2WSF - chains A and B of the 18 polymer chains in the assembly; structure by X-ray diffraction, 3.48 A resolution.

[Chain A]
Name: Photosystem I P700 chlorophyll A apoprotein A1
Organism: Pisum sativum
Reference sequence: P05310 (PSAA_PEA); residues 1-758 here = UniProt positions 1-758
Sequence (758 residues; each row starts with the number of its first residue):
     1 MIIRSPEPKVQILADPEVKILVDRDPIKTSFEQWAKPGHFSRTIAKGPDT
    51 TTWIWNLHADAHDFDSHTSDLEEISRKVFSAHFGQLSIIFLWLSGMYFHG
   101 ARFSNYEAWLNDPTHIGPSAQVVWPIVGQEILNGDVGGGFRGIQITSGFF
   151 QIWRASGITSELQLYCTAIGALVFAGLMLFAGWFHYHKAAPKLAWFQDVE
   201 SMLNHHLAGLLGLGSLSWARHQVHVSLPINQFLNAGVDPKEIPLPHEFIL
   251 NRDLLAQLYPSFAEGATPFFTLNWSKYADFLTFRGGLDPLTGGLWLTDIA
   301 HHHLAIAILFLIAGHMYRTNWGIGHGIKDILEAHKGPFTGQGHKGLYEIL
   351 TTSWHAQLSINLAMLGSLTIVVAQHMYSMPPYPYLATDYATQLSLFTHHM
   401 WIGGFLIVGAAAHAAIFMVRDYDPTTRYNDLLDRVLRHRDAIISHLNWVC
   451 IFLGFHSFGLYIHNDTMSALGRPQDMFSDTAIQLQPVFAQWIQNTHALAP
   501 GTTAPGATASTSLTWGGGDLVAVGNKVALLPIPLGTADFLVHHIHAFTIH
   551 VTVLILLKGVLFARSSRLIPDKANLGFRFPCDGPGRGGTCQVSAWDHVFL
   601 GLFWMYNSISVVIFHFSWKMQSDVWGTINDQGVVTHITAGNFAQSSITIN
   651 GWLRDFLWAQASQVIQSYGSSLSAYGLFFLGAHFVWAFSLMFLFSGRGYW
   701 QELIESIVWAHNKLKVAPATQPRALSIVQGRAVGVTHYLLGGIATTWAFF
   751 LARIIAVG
Disordered / not traced: 1-20, 319-326
Bound ions: chlorophyll a Mg site 1 near Gln121 (its only coordinating residue here); chlorophyll a Mg site 2 near Tyr317 (its only coordinating residue here); chlorophyll a Mg site 3 near Thr503 (its only coordinating residue here); 4Fe-4S cluster Fe: Cys581, Cys590 (shared with Cys559(B), Cys568(B) of chain B)
Residues lining bound ligands:
  - beta-carotene (BCR), molecule 1: Tyr97, Thr167, Gly170, Ala171, Leu213, Leu216, Ser217
  - beta-carotene (BCR), molecule 2: Leu346, Leu350, Ala356, Ser359, Ile360, Ala414, Leu432
  - beta-carotene (BCR), molecule 3: Phe678, Gly681, Ala682, Phe684, Leu740, Ile743, Ala744, Trp747
  - chlorophyll a (CLA), molecule 1: Glu32, Trp34, His67, Lys77, Ser80, Ala81, Ile88, Leu179, Gly182, Trp183, Tyr186, His187
  - chlorophyll a (CLA), molecule 2: Thr51, Ile54, Trp55, Ile704, Ile707, Val708, His711, Val716, Ala717, Pro722, Arg723
  - chlorophyll a (CLA), molecule 3: Ile54, Leu57, His58
  - chlorophyll a (CLA), molecule 4: Trp55, Phe684, Val685, Phe688, Met691, Phe692, Leu725, Gln729, Ala732, Val733, Thr736, His737, Leu740
  - chlorophyll a (CLA), molecule 5: Leu57, His58, Ala61, His62, Lys77, Ala81, Gly84, Gln85, His187
  - chlorophyll a (CLA), molecule 6: His58, Ala59, Asp60, Ala61, His62, Asp63, His355, Leu358, Leu362, Phe405, Leu406, Val408, Gly409, Ala412, His413, Ile416, Phe577, Arg578, Trp595, Leu602, Thr736, Leu740
  - chlorophyll a (CLA), molecule 7: His62, Phe64, Lys77, Val78, Ala81, His82, Gln85, Leu86, Ile89, Phe90, Leu93, Trp354, His355, Gln357, Leu358, Asn361, Leu362, Leu365
  - chlorophyll a (CLA), molecule 8: His62, Gln85, Ile88, Ile89, Trp92, Leu365, Phe405, Leu406
  - chlorophyll a (CLA), molecule 9: Phe79, Phe83, Leu177, Phe180, Ala181, Phe184, Lys188, Trp195
  - chlorophyll a (CLA), molecule 10: Phe79, His82, Phe83, Leu86, Phe90, Met178, Trp195, Ser201, Met202, His205, His206, Gly209, Leu210
  - chlorophyll a (CLA), molecule 11: Leu91, Trp92, Leu93, Ser94, Gly95, Met96, Phe98, His99, Phe103, Gln121, Val122, Val123, Trp124
  - chlorophyll a (CLA), molecule 12: Trp92, Gly95, Met96, His99, Ala120, Gln121, Leu132, Ile143, Gln144, Ile145, Thr146, Ser147, Leu672, Ala674, Tyr675, Phe678
  - chlorophyll a (CLA), molecule 13: Trp92, Met96, Thr146, Ser147, Ser394, Leu395, Thr397, His398, Trp401, Phe405, Phe678, Ile743, Trp747
  - chlorophyll a (CLA), molecule 14: Leu93, Ser147, Gly148, Phe149, Ile152, Leu365, Leu368, Thr369, Val372, Met376, Tyr382, Leu385, Leu395, His398, His399, Ile402
  - chlorophyll a (CLA), molecule 15: Gln121, Val122, Val123, Trp124, Ile126, Val127, Gly128, Gln129, Leu132, Ala674, Leu677, Phe678
  - chlorophyll a (CLA), molecule 16: Trp195, Ser201, His205
  - chlorophyll a (CLA), molecule 17: Met202, Leu203, His206, Leu350, Gln357, Ile360, Asn361, Met364, Leu365
  - chlorophyll a (CLA), molecule 18: Leu203, Leu207, Leu309, Phe310, Ala313, Met316, Ile330, Leu331, Ile360, Met364
  - chlorophyll a (CLA), molecule 19: Leu210, Leu211, Gly214, Ser215, Trp218, Gln222, Ile299, His302, His303, Ile306, Phe310, Leu368, Val372, Pro381, Tyr382
  - chlorophyll a (CLA), molecule 20: Leu216, Ala219, Arg220, His224, Ile249, Leu250, Arg252, Leu304
  - chlorophyll a (CLA), molecule 21: Ser217, Trp218, Arg220, His221
  - chlorophyll a (CLA), molecule 22: Ala278, Asp279, Leu281, Phe283, His301, Leu304, Ala305, Ile308
  - chlorophyll a (CLA), molecule 23: Phe283, Leu294, His301, His302, Ala305, Ile306, His375, Met379, Thr511
  - chlorophyll a (CLA), molecule 24: Leu309, Met364, Leu368, Val371, Gln374, His375, Ser378, Met379, Thr511, Ser512, Thr514, Trp515
  - chlorophyll a (CLA), molecule 25: His315, Met316, Tyr317, Asp329
  - chlorophyll a (CLA), molecule 26: Asp329, Ile330, Ala333, His334
  - chlorophyll a (CLA), molecule 27: Ile330, Leu331, His334, Thr339, His343, Leu346, Leu431, Leu432, Val435
  - chlorophyll a (CLA), molecule 28: Phe338, Thr339, Leu431, Arg434, His438, Ile442, His445
  - chlorophyll a (CLA), molecule 29: Ser367, Ile370, Val371, Gln374, Met400, Gly403, Ile407, Ile549, Thr552, Val553, Met605, Ser608, Ile609
  - chlorophyll a (CLA), molecule 30: Gln374, Tyr377, Phe396, Trp491, Ile492, Gln493, Trp515, Ile532, Leu534, His542, His545, Ile549, Val612, His615, Phe616, Lys619
  - chlorophyll a (CLA), molecule 31: Ile442, Leu446, Trp448, Val449, Ile549, His550, Leu557
  - chlorophyll a (CLA), molecule 32: Ser444, Asn447, Trp448, Ile451
  - chlorophyll a (CLA), molecule 33: Asn447, Cys450, Ile451, Leu453, Gly454, Phe455, Phe458, Gly459, Ile462, Phe547, Val551, Leu554, Ile555, Leu600, Trp604
  - chlorophyll a (CLA), molecule 34: Trp448, Ile451, Phe452, Phe455, His456
  - chlorophyll a (CLA), molecule 35: Trp448, Phe452, Leu453, Trp491, Leu534, Asp538, Phe539, His542, His543, Ala546, His550
  - chlorophyll a (CLA), molecule 36: Phe455, His456, Ser457, Gly459, Leu460, Ile462, His463, Thr466, Met467, Asp475
  - chlorophyll a (CLA), molecule 37: Phe458, Ile462, Phe547, Phe603, Trp604, Tyr606, Asn607, Ile649, Trp686, Tyr738
  - chlorophyll a (CLA), molecule 38: Tyr461, Ile544, Phe547, Thr548, Tyr606, Asn607, Ser610, Val611, Phe614, Ile649, Trp652, Leu657, Gln660, Ala661, Ile665, Phe679, His683, Trp686, Tyr738, Gly742, Ile743, Thr745, Thr746, Phe749
  - chlorophyll a (CLA), molecule 39: Thr466, Ala469, Leu470
  - chlorophyll a (CLA), molecule 40: Ile492, Thr495, His496, Ala499, Pro500, Thr502, Ala504, Thr511, Trp515
  - chlorophyll a (CLA), molecule 41: Leu653, Leu657, Trp658
  - chlorophyll a (CLA), molecule 42: Leu677, Leu680, Gly681, His683, Phe684, Trp686, Ala687
  - chlorophyll a (CLA), molecule 43: Phe684, Ala687, Phe688, Leu690, Met691, Phe694, Tyr699, Trp700, Leu703
  - chlorophyll a (CLA), molecule 44: Ile707, Ala710, His711, Leu714
  - chlorophyll a (CLA), molecule 45: Trp709, Ala710, Lys713, Leu714
  - dodecyl-alpha-D-maltoside (LMU), molecule 1: Leu21, His67, Thr68, Glu73, Tyr186
  - dodecyl-alpha-D-maltoside (LMU), molecule 2: Leu520, Ile628, Gln631, Gly632, Val634
  - phylloquinone (PQN): Trp55, Met691, Phe692, Ser695, Gly696, Arg697, Trp700, Ala724, Leu725, Ile727, Gly730
  - 4Fe-4S cluster (SF4): Cys581, Gly583, Pro584, Thr589, Cys590, Ile727
Curated features (UniProtKB/Swiss-Prot):
  - binding site ([4Fe-4S] cluster): Cys581, Cys590
  - binding site (chlorophyll a'): His683
  - binding site (chlorophyll a): Met691, Tyr699
  - binding site (phylloquinone): Trp700

[Chain B]
Name: Photosystem I P700 chlorophyll A apoprotein A2
Organism: Pisum sativum
Reference sequence: P05311 (PSAB_PEA); residue numbers follow UniProt; this construct covers 1-734
Sequence (734 residues; row label = number of the first residue in the row):
     1 MALRIPRFSQGIAQDPTTRRIWFGIATAHDFESHDDITEGRLYQNIFASH
    51 FGQLAIIFLWTSGNLFHVAWQGNFEAWVQDPFHVRPIAHAIWDPHFGQPA
   101 VEAFTRGGALGPVNNAYSGVYQWWYTIGLRTNEDLYTGAIFLLFLSFISL
   151 LAGWLHLQPKWKPSVSWFKNAESRLNHHLSGLFGVSSLAWAGHLVHVAIP
   201 GSRGEYVRWNNFLDVLPYPQGLGPLLTGQWNLYAQNPSSSNHLFGTTQGA
   251 GTAILTILGGFHPQTQSLWLTDVAHHHLAIAFLFLIGGLMYRTNFGIGHS
   301 IKYILEAHIPPGGRLGRGHKGLYDTINNSIHFQLGLALASLGVITSLVAQ
   351 HMYSLPAYAFIAQDFTTQAALYTHHQYIAGFIMTGAFAHGPIFFIRDYNP
   401 EQNADNVLARMLEHKEAIISHLSWASLFLGFHTLGLYVHNDVMLAFGTPE
   451 KQILIEPIFAQWIQSAHGKTTYGFDIPLSSTNGPALNAGRNIWLPGWLNA
   501 INENSNSLFLTIGPGDFLVHHAIALGLHTTTLILVKGALDARGSKLMPDK
   551 KDFGYSFPCDGPGRGGTCDISAWDDFYLAVFWMLNTIGWVTFYWHWKHIT
   601 LWRGNVSQFNESSTYLMGWLRDYLWLNSSQLINGITPLVCNSLSVWAWMF
   651 LFGHLVWATGFMFLISWRGYWQELIETLAWAHERTPLANLIRWRDKPVAL
   701 SIVQARLVGLVHFSVGYIFTYAAFLIASTSGKFG
Disordered / not traced: 1
Bound ions: chlorophyll a Mg near Asp93 (its only coordinating residue here); 4Fe-4S cluster Fe: Cys559, Cys568 (shared with Cys581(A), Cys590(A) of chain A)
Residues lining bound ligands:
  - beta-carotene (BCR), molecule 1: Ile21, Ile25, Ile691
  - beta-carotene (BCR), molecule 2: Ile57, Phe58, Trp60, Gly181, Leu182, Val185
  - beta-carotene (BCR), molecule 3: Leu65, Trp123, Phe141, Leu142, Trp190, Phe212
  - beta-carotene (BCR), molecule 4: Leu188, Ala281, Phe282, Leu285, Leu289
  - beta-carotene (BCR), molecule 5: Phe332, Gly335, Leu336, Val343, Met383, Ala386, Phe387, Gly390, Phe393, Phe394, Ala538
  - beta-carotene (BCR), molecule 6: Val645, Trp648, Met649, Phe652, Trp671, Phe719
  - chlorophyll a (CLA), molecule 1: Phe8, Gly24, Ile25, Ala28, His29, Phe31, His34, Ser49, Gly52, Gln53
  - chlorophyll a (CLA), molecule 2: Thr18, Ile21, Trp22, Ile675, Ala679, His682, Arg692, Trp693, Arg694, Asp695, Pro697, Val698, Leu700
  - chlorophyll a (CLA), molecule 3: Trp22, Phe652, Leu655, Val656, Thr659, Met662, Phe663, Leu700, Val708, Val711, His712, Val715
  - chlorophyll a (CLA), molecule 4: Ile25, Ala26, His29, Asp30, Glu32, Leu334, Leu338, Phe381, Ile382, Thr384, Gly385, His389, Ile392, Arg396, Tyr555, Trp573, Phe576, Leu707, Val711
  - chlorophyll a (CLA), molecule 5: His29, Phe31, Leu42, Ile46, Ser49, His50, Gln53, Leu54, Arg174, His178, Ile330, Gln333, Leu334, Ala337, Leu338, Leu341
  - chlorophyll a (CLA), molecule 6: His29, Ile56, Ile57, Trp60, Ile378, Phe381, Ile382
  - chlorophyll a (CLA), molecule 7: Phe47, Phe51, Ile148, Leu151, Ala152, Leu155, His156, Trp161, Lys162, Ser164, Trp167
  - chlorophyll a (CLA), molecule 8: Phe47, His50, Phe51, Leu54, Trp123, Trp167, Phe168, Arg174, His177, His178, Gly181, Leu182, Phe183, Ile344, Tyr358
  - chlorophyll a (CLA), molecule 9: Ile57, Phe58, Trp60, Thr61, Ser118, Gly119, Val120, Trp123, Val185, Ser186, Ala189, Leu341, Ile344, Thr345, Val348, Met352, Tyr358, Leu371, His374, His375, Ile378
  - chlorophyll a (CLA), molecule 10: Leu59, Ser62, Gly63, Phe66, His67, His89, Ala90, Trp92, Leu143
  - chlorophyll a (CLA), molecule 11: Trp60, Asn64, Val68, Ala88, His89, Asn114, Asn115, Ala116, Tyr117, Ser118, Val645, Trp646, Met649, Phe719
  - chlorophyll a (CLA), molecule 12: Trp60, Asn64, Tyr117, Ser118, Ala370, Leu371, Thr373, His374, Tyr377, Ile378, Phe381, Trp646, Ile718, Phe719, Ala722, Leu725, Ile726
  - chlorophyll a (CLA), molecule 13: Ile91, Asp93, His95, Phe96, Val645, Trp648
  - chlorophyll a (CLA), molecule 14: Trp123, Phe183, Ser186, Ser187, Trp190, Leu194, Leu268, Val273, His276, His277, Ile280, Ala357, Tyr358
  - chlorophyll a (CLA), molecule 15: Leu129, Thr137, Phe141, Leu145, Ala189, Trp190, His193, His196, Val197, Val207, Phe212
  - chlorophyll a (CLA), molecule 16: Trp167, Asn170, Ser173, His177, Thr293, Asn294, Phe295
  - chlorophyll a (CLA), molecule 17: Ala171, Arg174, Leu175, His178, Leu179, Phe183, Ile301, Leu305, Tyr323, Ile326, Asn327, Leu336, Ala337, Ser340, Ile344
  - chlorophyll a (CLA), molecule 18: Leu175, Leu179, Leu283, Phe284, Met290, Tyr291, Ile301, Ile304, Leu305
  - chlorophyll a (CLA), molecule 19: Asn176, His177, Ser180, Gly181, Val185, Leu285, Leu289, Tyr291, Arg292, Thr293, Phe295, Ile297
  - chlorophyll a (CLA), molecule 20: Leu188, Ala189, Ala191, Gly192, Val195, His196, Phe212, Val215, Leu216, Pro217, Gly221, Leu222, Ile254, Leu278
  - chlorophyll a (CLA), molecule 21: Leu225, Trp230, Asn231, Tyr233, Leu255, His275, Leu278, Ala279, Phe282, Leu283, Trp493
  - chlorophyll a (CLA), molecule 22: Thr256, Ile257, Leu268, Asp272, Val273, His275, His276, Ala279, Ile280, Leu283, His351, Leu355
  - chlorophyll a (CLA), molecule 23: Ile286, Gly287, Leu289, Met290, Ile297, Gly298, His299, Ile304
  - chlorophyll a (CLA), molecule 24: Met290, His299, Tyr303, Ile304, His308, Pro310
  - chlorophyll a (CLA), molecule 25: Ile304, Leu305, His308, Pro310, Pro311, Leu322, Val407, Leu408, Met411
  - chlorophyll a (CLA), molecule 26: Pro310, Pro311, Gly312, Arg314, Leu315
  - chlorophyll a (CLA), molecule 27: Arg317, Val407, Arg410, Met411, His414, Ile418, His421
  - chlorophyll a (CLA), molecule 28: Leu336, Ser340, Val343, Ile344, Leu347, Gln350, His351, Tyr353, Ser354, Leu355, Phe509
  - chlorophyll a (CLA), molecule 29: Val343, Ser346, Gln350, Gln376, Met383, Phe387, Leu527, Thr530, Thr531, Leu534, Met583, Thr586, Ile587, Val590
  - chlorophyll a (CLA), molecule 30: Ser346, Gln350, Tyr353, Tyr372, Gln376, Phe459, Ala460, Ile463, Gln464, Phe509, Leu510, Ile512, His520, Ile523, Val590, Tyr593, Trp594, Lys597, His598
  - chlorophyll a (CLA), molecule 31: Tyr377, Thr433, Leu434, Tyr437, Ala522, Asn585, Trp589, Phe592, Leu616, Trp619, Leu620, Leu624, Ser628, Phe650, His654, Trp657, Phe713, Tyr717, Thr720, Tyr721, Phe724
  - chlorophyll a (CLA), molecule 32: Ala417, His421, Trp424
  - chlorophyll a (CLA), molecule 33: Ser420, His421, Ser423, Trp424, Leu427
  - chlorophyll a (CLA), molecule 34: His421, Leu422, Trp424, Ala524, Leu527, His528, Thr531
  - chlorophyll a (CLA), molecule 35: Ser423, Ser426, Leu427, Gly430, Phe431, Leu434, Leu525, Thr529, Leu532, Ile533, Leu578, Phe581, Trp582
  - chlorophyll a (CLA), molecule 36: Trp424, Leu427, Phe428, Phe431, His432
  - chlorophyll a (CLA), molecule 37: Trp424, Phe428, Leu429, Ile455, Glu456, Pro457, Ile458, Phe459, Ala460, Asp516, Phe517, His520, His521, Ala524, His528
  - chlorophyll a (CLA), molecule 38: Phe431, His432, Leu434, Gly435, Leu436, Val438, His439, Val442, Met443, Lys451
  - chlorophyll a (CLA), molecule 39: Tyr437, Val438, Asp441, Phe581, Trp582, Leu584, Asn585, Trp589, Leu616, Trp657, Phe713
  - chlorophyll a (CLA), molecule 40: Ile458, Phe459, Trp462
  - chlorophyll a (CLA), molecule 41: Trp462, Ile463, Ala466, His467, Leu498, Phe509
  - chlorophyll a (CLA), molecule 42: Leu486, Ala488, Gly489, Trp493, Leu494
  - chlorophyll a (CLA), molecule 43: Leu620, Leu624, Trp625
  - chlorophyll a (CLA), molecule 44: Trp648, Leu651, Phe652, His654, Leu655, Trp657, Ala658
  - chlorophyll a (CLA), molecule 45: Leu655, Ala658, Thr659, Phe661, Met662, Ile665, Ser666, Tyr670, Trp671
  - chlorophyll a (CLA), molecule 46: Leu678, Ala681, His682, Thr685, Ala688, Ile691
  - chlorophyll a (CLA), molecule 47: Trp680, Arg684, Thr685, Pro686
  - phylloquinone (PQN): Trp22, Ile25, Met662, Phe663, Ser666, Trp667, Arg668, Trp671, Ala699, Leu700, Ser701, Ala705
  - 4Fe-4S cluster (SF4): Cys559, Asp560, Pro562, Thr567, Cys568, Trp667, Ile702
Curated features (UniProtKB/Swiss-Prot):
  - binding site ([4Fe-4S] cluster): Cys559, Cys568
  - binding site (chlorophyll a): His654, Met662, Tyr670
  - binding site (phylloquinone): Trp671

[Chain A / chain B interface]
Contacting residue pairs - 141 pairs, chain A then chain B:
  Gly128(A) - Phe446(B)
  Gly128(A) - Lys451(B)
  Gln129(A) - Phe446(B)
  Ile131(A) - Ala445(B)
  Ile131(A) - Phe446(B)  hydrophobic
  Ile131(A) - Gly447(B)
  Leu132(A) - Phe446(B)  hydrophobic
  Asp440(A) - Thr677(B)
  Asp440(A) - Trp680(B)
  Ala441(A) - Trp680(B)  hydrophobic
  Ser444(A) - Leu678(B)
  Ser444(A) - Trp680(B)
  Asn447(A) - Leu674(B)
  Asn447(A) - Leu678(B)
  Phe458(A) - Leu655(B)  hydrophobic
  Asp465(A) - Ile635(B)
  Asp465(A) - Trp648(B)
  Thr466(A) - Trp648(B)  hydrogen bond
  Ser468(A) - Ile635(B)
  Ser468(A) - Cys640(B)
  Ala469(A) - Ile635(B)
  Ala469(A) - Cys640(B)
  Ala469(A) - Ser644(B)  hydrogen bond (backbone-side chain)
  Leu470(A) - Asp93(B)
  Leu470(A) - His95(B)
  Leu470(A) - Phe96(B)  hydrophobic
  Leu470(A) - Gly97(B)  hydrogen bond (backbone-backbone)
  Gly471(A) - Gly97(B)
  Gly471(A) - Pro99(B)
  Arg472(A) - Gly97(B)
  Arg472(A) - Gln98(B)
  Leu554(A) - Leu674(B)  hydrophobic
  Ile555(A) - Tyr670(B)
  Lys558(A) - Tyr670(B)
  Lys558(A) - Leu674(B)
  Phe562(A) - Thr677(B)
  Ser566(A) - Glu673(B)  hydrogen bond
  Arg567(A) - Glu676(B)
  Leu568(A) - Gln672(B)
  Leu568(A) - Glu673(B)
  Leu568(A) - Glu676(B)
  Cys581(A) - Pro562(B)
  Asp582(A) - Pro562(B)
  Pro584(A) - Cys559(B)  hydrophobic
  Pro584(A) - Asp560(B)
  Pro584(A) - Gly561(B)
  Arg586(A) - Arg668(B)  hydrogen bond (backbone-side chain)
  Gly587(A) - Arg668(B)
  Gly588(A) - Arg668(B)
  Thr589(A) - Arg668(B)
  Thr589(A) - Gly669(B)
  Cys590(A) - Trp667(B)
  Cys590(A) - Gly669(B)
  Gln591(A) - Ile665(B)
  Gln591(A) - Ser666(B)
  Gln591(A) - Trp667(B)  hydrogen bond (backbone-backbone)
  Gln591(A) - Gly669(B)
  Gln591(A) - Tyr670(B)
  Val592(A) - Gly669(B)
  Val592(A) - Tyr670(B)
  His597(A) - Tyr670(B)
  Phe599(A) - Ile665(B)  hydrophobic
  Leu600(A) - Ile665(B)
  Phe603(A) - Ile665(B)  hydrophobic
  Ser645(A) - Pro637(B)
  Asn650(A) - Ile632(B)
  Asn650(A) - Ile635(B)
  Asn650(A) - Leu651(B)
  Arg654(A) - Ile632(B)
  Arg654(A) - Asn633(B)  hydrogen bond
  Arg654(A) - Pro637(B)
  Arg654(A) - Leu638(B)
  Trp658(A) - Trp625(B)  hydrogen bond (side chain-backbone)
  Ser662(A) - Trp625(B)  hydrogen bond
  Val664(A) - Met617(B)
  Ile665(A) - Met617(B)  hydrophobic
  Ile665(A) - Leu620(B)  hydrophobic
  Ile665(A) - Arg621(B)
  Ile665(A) - Trp625(B)
  Gln666(A) - Arg621(B)
  Tyr668(A) - Asp441(B)  hydrogen bond
  Tyr668(A) - Leu444(B)
  Tyr668(A) - Ala445(B)
  Tyr668(A) - Met617(B)  hydrophobic
  Gly669(A) - Ala445(B)  hydrogen bond (backbone-backbone)
  Gly669(A) - Gly447(B)
  Ser670(A) - Ala445(B)  hydrogen bond (backbone-backbone)
  Ser673(A) - Ala445(B)  hydrogen bond (side chain-backbone)
  Gly676(A) - Met617(B)
  Leu677(A) - Asp441(B)
  Leu677(A) - Val442(B)
  Leu680(A) - Asp441(B)
  Leu680(A) - Met617(B)  hydrophobic
  Phe684(A) - Leu434(B)  hydrophobic
  Trp686(A) - Trp657(B)  hydrophobic
  Leu690(A) - Phe661(B)  hydrophobic
  Leu693(A) - Leu664(B)
  Leu693(A) - Ile665(B)  hydrophobic
  Phe694(A) - Tyr577(B)  hydrogen bond (backbone-side chain)
  Phe694(A) - Phe581(B)  hydrophobic
  Phe694(A) - Phe661(B)  hydrophobic
  Phe694(A) - Leu664(B)
  Phe694(A) - Ile665(B)  hydrophobic
  Ser695(A) - Asp569(B)
  Ser695(A) - Leu578(B)
  Gly696(A) - Cys568(B)
  Gly696(A) - Asp569(B)
  Arg697(A) - Gly565(B)
  Arg697(A) - Gly566(B)  hydrogen bond (side chain-backbone)
  Arg697(A) - Cys568(B)
  Arg697(A) - Asp569(B)
  Gly698(A) - Leu546(B)
  Gly698(A) - Gly566(B)
  Gly698(A) - Cys568(B)
  Gly698(A) - Ile570(B)
  Tyr699(A) - Ile533(B)
  Tyr699(A) - Lys536(B)  hydrogen bond (backbone-side chain)
  Tyr699(A) - Asp569(B)
  Tyr699(A) - Ile570(B)
  Tyr699(A) - Asp575(B)
  Glu702(A) - Lys536(B)
  Glu702(A) - Lys545(B)
  Glu702(A) - Lys550(B)  salt bridge
  Glu702(A) - Ile570(B)
  Glu702(A) - Asp575(B)
  Leu703(A) - Ile419(B)  hydrophobic
  Leu703(A) - Leu532(B)  hydrophobic
  Leu703(A) - Lys536(B)
  Glu705(A) - Lys545(B)
  Ser706(A) - Glu416(B)
  Ser706(A) - Ile419(B)
  Ser706(A) - Ser420(B)
  Ile707(A) - Ser423(B)
  Trp709(A) - Glu416(B)
  Trp709(A) - Ala417(B)  hydrophobic
  Ala710(A) - Ser420(B)
  Arg723(A) - Gly565(B)
  Ile727(A) - Gly566(B)
  Ile727(A) - Thr567(B)
  Ile727(A) - Cys568(B)  hydrophobic
  Tyr738(A) - Phe661(B)
Interface residues without a listed pair, chain A (84 interface residues in all): Val127, Ile443, Ile462, Ile569, Pro580, Gly583, Thr648, Leu653, Asp655, Phe679, Trp700, Gln701
Interface residues without a listed pair, chain B (77 interface residues in all): Ser544, Leu616, Ser629, Thr636, Ala647, Ala681, Ile702, Phe713

[Summary]
84 residues of chain A and 77 residues of chain B are in contact, with 16 hydrogen bonds and 1 salt bridge.
Polar contacts include Glu702(A)-Lys550(B), Thr466(A)-Trp648(B) and Ala469(A)-Ser644(B).
Here chain A is Photosystem I P700 chlorophyll A apoprotein A1 and chain B is Photosystem I P700 chlorophyll A
apoprotein A2, both from Pisum sativum. Entry 2WSF (Improved Model of Plant Photosystem I) was determined by
X-ray diffraction (same publication as 3LW5, 2WSC and 2WSE).
